Entry 8OM4 (electron microscopy, 2.32 A resolution); this record covers chains J and r of the 34 polymer chains in the assembly.

Chain J:
Protein: 37S ribosomal protein S10, mitochondrial
Source organism: Saccharomyces cerevisiae
UniProtKB: Q03201 (RT10_YEAST); residue numbers follow UniProt; this construct covers 1-203
Chain sequence (203 residues; numbered 1 to 203; the number before each row is that of its first residue):
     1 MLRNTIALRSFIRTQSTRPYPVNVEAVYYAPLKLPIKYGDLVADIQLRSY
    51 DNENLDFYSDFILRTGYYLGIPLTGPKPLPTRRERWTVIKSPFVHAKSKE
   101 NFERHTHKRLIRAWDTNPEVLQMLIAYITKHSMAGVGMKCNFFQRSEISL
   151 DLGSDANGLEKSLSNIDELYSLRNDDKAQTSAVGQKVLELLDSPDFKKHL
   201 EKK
Unresolved in the structure: 1-15, 155-179, 203
UniProt features mapped onto this chain:
  - modified residue: Ser193 (Phosphoserine)

Chain r:
Molecule: 15S mitochondrial rRNA
Source organism: Saccharomyces cerevisiae
Sequence (1647 nucleotides; row label = number of the first residue in the row; note: 2 numbers in that range are skipped by the numbering (no residue carries them; nothing is unmodelled there)):
     1 GUAAAAAAUUUAUAAGAAUAUGAUGUUGGUUCAGAUUAAGCGCUAAAUAA
    51 GGACAUGACACAUGCGAAUCAUACGUUUAUUAUUGAUAAGAUAAUAAAUA
   101 UGUGGUGUAAACGUGAGUAAUUUUAUUAGGAAUUAAUGAACUAUAGAAUA
   151 AGCUAAAUACUUAAUAUAUUAUUAUAUAAAAAUAAUUUAUAUAAUAAAAA
   201 GGAUAUAUAUAUAAUAUAUAUUUAUCUAUAGUCAAGCCAAUAAUGGUUUA
   251 GGUAGUAGGUUUAUUAAGAGUUAAACCUAGCCAACGAUCCAUAAUCGAUA
   301 AUGAAAGUUAGAACGAUCACGUUGACUCUGAAAUAUAGUCAAUAUCUAUA
   351 AGAUACAGCAGUGAGGAAUAUUGGACAAUGAUCGAAAGAUUGAUCCAGUU
   401 ACUUAUUAGGAUGAUAUAUAAAAAUAUUUUAUUUUAUUUAUAAAUAUUAA
   451 AUAUUUAUAAUAAUAAUAAUAAUAAUAUAUAUAUAUAAAUUGAUUAAAAA
   501 UAAAAUCCAUAAAUAAUUAAAAUAAUGAUAUUAAUUACCAUAUAUAUUUU
   551 UAUAUGGAUAUAUAUAUUAAUAAUAAUAUUAAUUUUAUUAUUAUUAAUAA
   601 UAUAUUUUAAUAGUCCUGACUAAUAUUUGUGCCAGCAGUCGCGGUAACAC
   651 AAAGAGGGCGAGCGUUAAUCAUAAUGGUUUAAAGGAUCCGUAGAAUGAAU
   701 UAUAUAUUAUAAUUUAGAGUUAAUAAAAU
   731 UAAUUAAAGAAUUAUAAUAGUAAAGAUGAAAUAAUAAUAAUAAUUAUAAG
   781 ACUAAUAUAUGUGAAAAUAUUAAUUAAAUAUUAACUGACAUUGAGGGAUU
   831 AAAACUAGAGUAGCGAAACGGAUUCGAUACCCGUGUAGUUCUAGUAGUAA
   881 ACUAUGAAUACAAUUAUUUAUA
   904 UAUAUAUUAUAUAUAAAUAAUAAAUGAAAAUGAAAGUAUUCCACCUGAAG
   954 AGUACGUUAGCAAUAAUGAAACUCAAAACAAUAGACGGUUACAGACUUAA
  1004 GCAGUGGAGCAUGUUAUUUAAUUCGAUAAUCCACGACUAACCUUACCAUA
  1054 UUUUGAAUAUUAUAAUAAUUAUUAUAAUUAUUAUAUUACAGGCGUUACAU
  1104 UGUUGUCUUUAGUUCGUGCUGCAAAGUUUUAGAUUAAGUUCAUAAACGAA
  1154 CAAAACUCCAUAUAUAUAAUUUUAAUUAUAUAUAAUUUUAUAUUAUUUAU
  1204 UAAUAUAAAGAAAGGAAUUAAGACAAAUCAUAAUGAUCCUUAUAAUAUGG
  1254 GUAAUAGACGUGCUAUAAUAAAAUGAUAAUAAAAUUAUAUAAAAUAUAUU
  1304 UAAUUAUAUUUAAUUAAUAAUAUAAAACAUUUUAAUUUUUAAUAUAUUUU
  1354 UUUAUUAUAUAUUAAUAUGAAUUAUAAUCUGAAAUUCGAUUAUAUGAAAA
  1404 AAGAAUUGCUAGUAAUACGUAAAUUAGUAUGUUACGGUGAAUAUUCUAAC
  1454 UGUUUCGCACUAAUCACUCAUCACGCGUUGAAACAUAUUAUUAUCUUAUU
  1504 AUUUAUAUAAUAUUUUUUAAUAAAUAUUAAUAAUUAUUAAUUUAUAUUUA
  1554 UUUAUAUCAGAAAUAAUAUGAAUUAAUGCGAAGUUGAAAUACAGUUACCG
  1604 UAGGGGAACCUGCGGUGGGCUUAUAAAUAUCUUAAAUAUUCUUACA
Unresolved in the structure: 1-11, 168-193, 210-215, 423-475, 546-547, 561-602, 764-768, 909-911, 1075-1078, 1529-1536
Ion coordination: K+ site 1: U19, G28, G29; K+ site 2: U19, C640, G641, A979; K+ site 3: G22, U985; Mg2+ site 1 near A33 (its only coordinating residue here); K+ site 4: G40, G664, U665; K+ site 5: C54, A55; Mg2+ site 2: A55, U56, G115; K+ site 6: U72, A73, G384, A385; Mg2+ site 3 near A110 (its only coordinating residue here); K+ site 7: G113, U114, C359; K+ site 8: G115, G117, A294; Mg2+ site 4: A116, G117, A294; 55 more Mg2+ sites not listed; 28 more K+ sites not listed

How chain J and chain r interact:
Pairs across the interface - 72 pairs, chain J then chain r:
  Lys33(J) - U1170(r)  hydrogen bond to the phosphate
  Lys33(J) - A1171(r)  salt bridge to the phosphate
  Ile36(J) - A1172(r)  base contact
  Tyr38(J) - A1172(r)  hydrogen bond to the base
  Gly39(J) - A1172(r)  base contact
  Asp44(J) - U1175(r)  base contact
  Gln46(J) - U1175(r)  base contact
  Gln46(J) - A1320(r)  hydrogen bond to the phosphate
  Arg48(J) - A1319(r)  salt bridge to the phosphate
  Arg48(J) - A1320(r)  salt bridge to the phosphate
  Asn52(J) - A1183(r)  phosphate contact
  Thr74(J) - A1171(r)  phosphate contact
  Thr74(J) - A1172(r)  hydrogen bond to the phosphate
  Gly75(J) - U1170(r)  sugar contact
  Gly75(J) - A1171(r)  hydrogen bond to the phosphate
  Pro76(J) - U1170(r)  hydrogen bond to the sugar
  Lys77(J) - U1170(r)  sugar contact
  Lys77(J) - A1171(r)  sugar contact
  Lys77(J) - A1320(r)  hydrogen bond to the base
  Pro78(J) - U1170(r)  base contact
  Pro78(J) - A1181(r)  hydrogen bond to the sugar
  Pro78(J) - U1182(r)  sugar contact
  Leu79(J) - A1181(r)  hydrogen bond to the sugar
  Leu79(J) - U1182(r)  sugar contact
  Leu79(J) - A1320(r)  base contact
  Pro80(J) - A1181(r)  sugar contact
  Pro80(J) - U1182(r)  phosphate contact
  Pro80(J) - A1320(r)  sugar contact
  Thr81(J) - U1182(r)  hydrogen bond to the phosphate
  Arg82(J) - U1288(r)  salt bridge to the phosphate
  Arg82(J) - U1289(r)  salt bridge to the phosphate
  Arg83(J) - A1286(r)  hydrogen bond to the phosphate
  Arg83(J) - A1287(r)  salt bridge to the phosphate
  Arg85(J) - A1286(r)  hydrogen bond to the sugar
  Arg85(J) - A1287(r)  salt bridge to the phosphate
  Arg85(J) - A1437(r)  hydrogen bond to the sugar
  Thr87(J) - U1436(r)  hydrogen bond to the sugar
  Lys90(J) - U1106(r)  hydrogen bond to the sugar
  Lys90(J) - U1107(r)  sugar contact
  Lys90(J) - G1108(r)  phosphate contact
  Ser91(J) - U1107(r)  sugar contact
  Pro92(J) - G1105(r)  base contact
  Pro92(J) - U1106(r)  base contact
  Pro92(J) - U1234(r)  phosphate contact
  Phe93(J) - G1028(r)  sugar contact
  Phe93(J) - A1029(r)  sugar contact
  Phe93(J) - G1038(r)  hydrogen bond to the sugar
  Phe93(J) - A1230(r)  sugar contact
  Phe93(J) - U1231(r)  sugar contact
  Phe93(J) - A1233(r)  sugar contact
  Phe93(J) - U1234(r)  phosphate contact
  Val94(J) - G1028(r)  base contact
  Val94(J) - A1230(r)  sugar contact
  His95(J) - C1034(r)  salt bridge to the phosphate
  His95(J) - U1107(r)  sugar contact
  His95(J) - G1108(r)  sugar contact
  Ala96(J) - C1037(r)  phosphate contact
  Lys97(J) - U1033(r)  sugar contact
  Lys97(J) - C1034(r)  salt bridge to the phosphate
  Lys97(J) - C1035(r)  salt bridge to the phosphate
  Ser98(J) - U1107(r)  phosphate contact
  Ser98(J) - G1108(r)  hydrogen bond to the phosphate
  Lys99(J) - U1435(r)  hydrogen bond to the sugar
  His107(J) - A1183(r)  salt bridge to the phosphate
  Lys108(J) - A1320(r)  salt bridge to the phosphate
  Arg109(J) - U1182(r)  phosphate contact
  Arg109(J) - A1183(r)  salt bridge to the phosphate
  Leu110(J) - U1175(r)  base contact
  Arg112(J) - A1172(r)  salt bridge to the phosphate
  Arg112(J) - U1175(r)  salt bridge to the phosphate
  Trp114(J) - A1172(r)  phosphate contact
  Lys139(J) - A1319(r)  salt bridge to the phosphate
Interface residues without a listed pair, chain J (43 interface residues in all): Lys37, Asp56, Glu84, Ile89, Asn101, Asn141
Interface residues without a listed pair, chain r (36 interface residues in all): U1176, U1184, U1318, U1321, C1438

Summary:
43 residues of chain J and 36 residues of chain r are in contact; the contacts include 18 hydrogen bonds and
16 salt bridges. Among the polar pairs are Tyr38(J)-A1172(r), Lys77(J)-A1320(r) and Pro76(J)-U1170(r). U19(r),
G28(r) and G29(r) coordinate K+ site 1.
Chain J is 37S ribosomal protein S10, mitochondrial and chain r is 15S mitochondrial rRNA, both from
Saccharomyces cerevisiae; the structure, Small subunit of yeast mitochondrial ribosome, was determined by
electron microscopy (same publication as 8OM2 and 8OM3).
